Entry 3J31 (electron microscopy, 4.50 A resolution (low resolution: residue-level contacts below are approximate; hydrogen-bond / salt-bridge calls are withheld)); this record covers chains K and L of the 18 polymer chains in the assembly.

[Chain K (and L)]
Protein: Coat protein
From: Sulfolobus turreted icosahedral virus
Notes: chain L of this document is another copy of the same molecule, construct and numbering; everything in this record applies to it too
UniProt: Q6Q0J0 (Q6Q0J0_9VIRU); residue numbers follow UniProt; this construct covers 1-345
Chain sequence (345 residues; numbered 1 to 345; the number before each row is that of its first residue):
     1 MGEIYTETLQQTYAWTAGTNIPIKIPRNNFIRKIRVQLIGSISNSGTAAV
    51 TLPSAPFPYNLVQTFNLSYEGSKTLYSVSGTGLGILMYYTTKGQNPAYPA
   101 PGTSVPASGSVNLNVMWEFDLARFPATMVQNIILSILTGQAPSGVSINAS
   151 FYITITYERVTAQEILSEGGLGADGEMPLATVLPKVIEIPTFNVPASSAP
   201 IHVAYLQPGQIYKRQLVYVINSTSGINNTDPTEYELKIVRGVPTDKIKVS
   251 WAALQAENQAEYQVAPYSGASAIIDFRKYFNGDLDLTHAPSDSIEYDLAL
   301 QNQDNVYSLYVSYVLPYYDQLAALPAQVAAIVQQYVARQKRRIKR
Unresolved in the structure: 1

[Chain K / chain L interface]
Contacting residue pairs - 37 pairs, chain K then chain L:
  K92(K) - K92(L)
  D245(K) - Y5(L)
  K246(K) - E3(L)
  K246(K) - I4(L)
  K246(K) - Y5(L)
  K246(K) - T6(L)
  I247(K) - T6(L)
  K248(K) - T6(L)
  K248(K) - E7(L)
  K248(K) - T8(L)
  V249(K) - T6(L)
  V249(K) - T8(L)
  V249(K) - T154(L)
  S250(K) - T8(L)
  A252(K) - Q37(L)
  A252(K) - I39(L)
  A253(K) - R35(L)
  A253(K) - Q37(L)
  A253(K) - T154(L)
  A256(K) - M116(L)
  E257(K) - K33(L)
  E257(K) - R35(L)
  Q259(K) - Q94(L)
  Q259(K) - P96(L)
  A260(K) - T91(L)
  A260(K) - E118(L)
  A260(K) - R345(L)
  Q263(K) - T91(L)
  Q263(K) - K92(L)
  Q263(K) - Q94(L)
  V264(K) - Q94(L)
  A265(K) - Q94(L)
  K278(K) - I4(L)
  Y279(K) - I4(L)
  Y279(K) - T6(L)
  F280(K) - I4(L)
  N281(K) - G2(L)
Also at the interface, not in a pair above, chain K (21 interface residues in all): R277
Also at the interface, not in a pair above, chain L (21 interface residues in all): N95, Q263

[Summary]
Chain K and chain L each contribute 21 residues to their interface.
Both chains are Coat protein (Sulfolobus turreted icosahedral virus). Entry 3J31 (Life in the extremes: atomic
structure of Sulfolobus Turreted Icosahedral Virus) was determined by electron microscopy, deposited together
with 4IL7.
